PDB entry 4H44 | X-ray diffraction, 2.70 A resolution | chains B and C of the 8 polymer chains in the assembly

== Chain B ==
Name: Cytochrome b6-f complex subunit 4
UniProt: Q93SX1 (PETD_NOSS1); residue numbers follow UniProt; this construct covers 1-160
Chain sequence (160 residues; numbered 1 to 160; the number before each row is that of its first residue):
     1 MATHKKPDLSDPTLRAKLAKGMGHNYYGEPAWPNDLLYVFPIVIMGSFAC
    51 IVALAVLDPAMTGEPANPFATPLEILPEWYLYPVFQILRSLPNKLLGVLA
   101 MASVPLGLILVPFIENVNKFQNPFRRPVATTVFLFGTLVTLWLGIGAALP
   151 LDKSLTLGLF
Small-molecule neighbours:
  - beta-carotene (BCR): V43, G46, S47
  - chlorophyll a (CLA): Y80, L81, P83, V84, I87, M101, A102, V104, P105, L106, L108, I109, V132, F133, F135, G136, V139, T140, L143
  - heme (HEM): N25, V39, F40, V43, I44
  - dioleoyl-phosphatidylcholine (OPC; (7R,17E)-4-hydroxy-N,N,N,7-tetramethyl-7-[(8E)-octadec-8-enoyloxy]-10-oxo-3,5,9-trioxa-4-phosphaheptacos-17-en-1-aminium 4-oxide), molecule 1: S47, C50, I51, L54
  - dioleoyl-phosphatidylcholine (OPC), molecule 2: I87, A100, S103, V104, G107, L108, V111, I114, E115, V117, N118, R125, R126, P127, V128, A129, V132, L143

== Chain C ==
Name: Apocytochrome f
UniProt: Q93SW9 (CYF_NOSS1); residues 1-289 here correspond to UniProt positions 45-333 (UniProt number = residue number + 44)
Chain sequence (289 residues; numbered 1 to 289; the number before each row is that of its first residue):
     1 YPFWAQQTYPETPREPTGRIVCANCHLAAKPTEVEVPQSVLPDTVFKAVV
    51 KIPYDTSVQQVGADGSKVGLNVGAVLMLPEGFKIAPEDRIPEELKEEIGD
   101 VYFQPYGEDKDNIVIVGPLPGEQYQEIVFPVLSPNPANDKNIHFGKYSVH
   151 VGGNRGRGQVYPTGEKSNNNLYSAAATGTISKIAKQEGEDGSVKYLVDIK
   201 TESGEVVSDTIPAGPELIVSEGQAVTAGDALTNNPNVGGFGQLDAEIVLQ
   251 DANRVGWLIAFVALVMLAQVMLVLKKKQVEKVQAAEMNF
Bound ions: heme Fe: Y1, H26; Cd2+ near H143 (its only coordinating residue here)
Small-molecule neighbours:
  - phosphatidic acid (7PH; (1R)-2-(dodecanoyloxy)-1-[(phosphonooxy)methyl]ethyl tetradecanoate): D251, N253, R254, W257, L258, F261, L264
  - heme (HEM): Y1, P2, W4, A5, T8, Y9, C22, C25, H26, Q60, L70, N71, V72, G73, A74, V75, I115, N154, G156, R157, G158, Q159, V160, Y161, P162
  - dioleoyl-phosphatidylcholine (OPC; (7R,17E)-4-hydroxy-N,N,N,7-tetramethyl-7-[(8E)-octadec-8-enoyloxy]-10-oxo-3,5,9-trioxa-4-phosphaheptacos-17-en-1-aminium 4-oxide): P37, Q38, S39
Curated features (UniProtKB/Swiss-Prot):
  - binding site (heme): Y1, C22, C25, H26

== Chain B / chain C interface ==
Residue-residue contacts (46; chain B residue first):
  M1(B) with E280(C); A284(C)
  A2(B) with E280(C)
  T3(B) with Q283(C), hydrogen bond; F289(C)
  H4(B) with F289(C)
  E29(B) with K276(C), salt bridge
  P30(B) with F289(C), hydrophobic
  N34(B) with K276(C), hydrogen bond (backbone-side chain); Q283(C), hydrogen bond
  D35(B) with K276(C), salt bridge
  Y38(B) with L272(C); K275(C); K276(C); V279(C)
  V39(B) with K276(C)
  P41(B) with L272(C), hydrophobic
  I42(B) with Q269(C), hydrogen bond (backbone-side chain); L272(C), hydrophobic; V273(C), hydrophobic
  M45(B) with V265(C), hydrophobic; A268(C), hydrophobic
  G46(B) with Q269(C)
  F48(B) with F261(C), hydrophobic
  A53(B) with L258(C), hydrophobic
  V56(B) with Q250(C), hydrogen bond (backbone-side chain)
  L57(B) with Q38(C), hydrogen bond (backbone-side chain); S39(C); Q250(C); L258(C), hydrophobic
  D58(B) with Q38(C); K146(C), salt bridge
  P59(B) with K146(C); V248(C)
  M61(B) with K146(C); S148(C); E246(C)
  E64(B) with R14(C), salt bridge
  N67(B) with P16(C)
  A70(B) with P16(C), hydrophobic; T17(C)
  T71(B) with T17(C)
  P72(B) with T17(C)
  L73(B) with T17(C), hydrogen bond (backbone-backbone); R19(C); Q242(C)
Also at the interface, not in a pair above, chain B (33 interface residues in all): K5, P33, L37, A49, V52, A60
Also at the interface, not in a pair above, chain C (30 interface residues in all): G18, Y147, R254, V255

== Summary ==
Chain B and chain C form an interface of 33 and 30 residues respectively; the contacts include 7 hydrogen
bonds and 4 salt bridges. Polar pairs include E29(B)-K276(C), D35(B)-K276(C) and D58(B)-K146(C).
Chain B is Cytochrome b6-f complex subunit 4 and chain C is Apocytochrome f; the structure, 2.70 A Cytochrome
b6f Complex Structure From Nostoc PCC 7120, was determined by X-ray diffraction together with 4H13 from the
same study.
